Entry 5MPE (electron microscopy, 4.50 A resolution (low resolution: residue-level contacts below are approximate; hydrogen-bond / salt-bridge calls are withheld)); this record covers chains Q and R of the 13 polymer chains in the assembly.

[Chain Q]
Protein: 26S proteasome regulatory subunit RPN6
Source organism: Saccharomyces cerevisiae (strain ATCC 204508 / S288c)
UniProt: Q12377 (RPN6_YEAST); numbering as in UniProt (aligned over 1-434)
Amino-acid sequence (434 residues; row label = number of the first residue in the row):
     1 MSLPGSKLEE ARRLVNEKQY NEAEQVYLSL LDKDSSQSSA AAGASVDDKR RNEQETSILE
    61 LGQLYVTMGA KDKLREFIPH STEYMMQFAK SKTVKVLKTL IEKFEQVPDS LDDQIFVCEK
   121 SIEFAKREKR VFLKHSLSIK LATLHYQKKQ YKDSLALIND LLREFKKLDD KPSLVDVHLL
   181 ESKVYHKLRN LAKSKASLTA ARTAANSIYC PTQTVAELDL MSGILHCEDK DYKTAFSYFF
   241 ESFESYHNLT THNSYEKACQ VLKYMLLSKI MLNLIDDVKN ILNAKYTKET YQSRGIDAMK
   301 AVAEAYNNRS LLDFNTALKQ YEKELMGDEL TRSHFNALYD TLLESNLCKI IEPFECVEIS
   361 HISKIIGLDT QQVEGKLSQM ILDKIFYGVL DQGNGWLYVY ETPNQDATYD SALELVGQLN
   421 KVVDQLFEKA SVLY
UniProt features mapped onto this chain:
  - modified residue: S2 (N-acetylserine)

[Chain R]
Protein: 26S proteasome regulatory subunit RPN7
Source organism: Saccharomyces cerevisiae (strain ATCC 204508 / S288c)
UniProt: Q06103 (RPN7_YEAST); residue numbers follow UniProt; this construct covers 1-429
Amino-acid sequence (429 residues; numbered 1 to 429; the number before each row is that of its first residue):
     1 MVDVEEKSQE VEYVDPTVNR VPNYEVSEKA FLLTQSKVSI EQRKEAAEFV LAKIKEEEMA
    61 PYYKYLCEEY LVNNGQSDLE HDEKSDSLNE WIKFDQELYN ELCKKNESKI KELNEKIQKL
   121 EEDDEGELEQ AQAWINLGEY YAQIGDKDNA EKTLGKSLSK AISTGAKIDV MLTIARLGFF
   181 YNDQLYVKEK LEAVNSMIEK GGDWERRNRY KTYYGIHCLA VRNFKEAAKL LVDSLATFTS
   241 IELTSYESIA TYASVTGLFT LERTDLKSKV IDSPELLSLI STTAALQSIS SLTISLYASD
   301 YASYFPYLLE TYANVLIPCK YLNRHADFFV REMRRKVYAQ LLESYKTLSL KSMASAFGVS
   361 VAFLDNDLGK FIPNKQLNCV IDRVNGIVET NRPDNKNAQY HLLVKQGDGL LTKLQKYGAA
   421 VRLTGSDRV
Disordered / not traced: 1-19, 71-94, 425-429
UniProt features mapped onto this chain:
  - modified residue (Phosphoserine): S8, S77

[Interface between chain Q and chain R]
Residue-residue contacts - 48 pairs, chain Q then chain R:
  K152(Q) - S278(R)
  L188(Q) - L277(R)
  L188(Q) - S278(R)
  R189(Q) - L277(R)
  N190(Q) - S278(R)
  S378(Q) - S344(R)
  S378(Q) - Y345(R)
  I381(Q) - S344(R)
  L382(Q) - R263(R)
  L382(Q) - S299(R)
  L382(Q) - Q340(R)
  L382(Q) - S344(R)
  D383(Q) - R263(R)
  V389(Q) - S344(R)
  L390(Q) - S344(R)
  L390(Q) - Y345(R)
  L390(Q) - K346(R)
  L390(Q) - T347(R)
  D391(Q) - K346(R)
  D391(Q) - T347(R)
  Q392(Q) - Y345(R)
  Q392(Q) - T347(R)
  Q392(Q) - L348(R)
  Q392(Q) - S349(R)
  Q392(Q) - S352(R)
  G393(Q) - T347(R)
  Q405(Q) - N395(R)
  Q405(Q) - Q399(R)
  D406(Q) - Q399(R)
  Y409(Q) - Q399(R)
  Y409(Q) - Y400(R)
  D410(Q) - Q399(R)
  A412(Q) - L403(R)
  L413(Q) - L403(R)
  L413(Q) - Q406(R)
  V416(Q) - Q406(R)
  G417(Q) - Q406(R)
  L419(Q) - L410(R)
  N420(Q) - L410(R)
  V423(Q) - L414(R)
  V423(Q) - Y417(R)
  D424(Q) - K413(R)
  D424(Q) - Y417(R)
  F427(Q) - Y417(R)
  L433(Q) - V421(R)
  L433(Q) - T424(R)
  Y434(Q) - A420(R)
  Y434(Q) - V421(R)
Also at the interface, not in a pair above, chain Q (32 interface residues in all): A192, E374, Q379, K384
Also at the interface, not in a pair above, chain R (33 interface residues in all): P274, I280, Y297, A298, E343, R392, K396, A398, G407

[Overview]
32 residues of chain Q and 33 residues of chain R are in contact.
Chain Q is 26S proteasome regulatory subunit RPN6 and chain R is 26S proteasome regulatory subunit RPN7, both
from Saccharomyces cerevisiae (strain ATCC 204508 / S288c); the structure, 26S proteasome in presence of ATP
(s2), was determined by electron microscopy together with 5MP9, 5MPA, 5MPB, 5MPC and 5MPD from the same study.
